PDB entry 5EEG | X-ray diffraction, 2.25 A resolution | chains A and B

# Chain A (and B)
Name: Carminomycin 4-O-methyltransferase DnrK
Organism: Streptomyces peucetius
Notes: EC 2.1.1.292; chain B of this document is another copy of the same molecule, construct and numbering; everything in this record applies to it too
Reference sequence: Q06528 (DNRK_STRPE); residue numbers follow UniProt; this construct covers 1-356
Sequence (376 residues; row label = number of the first residue in the row; numbers below 1 keep their minus sign (Met-19 is residue -19)):
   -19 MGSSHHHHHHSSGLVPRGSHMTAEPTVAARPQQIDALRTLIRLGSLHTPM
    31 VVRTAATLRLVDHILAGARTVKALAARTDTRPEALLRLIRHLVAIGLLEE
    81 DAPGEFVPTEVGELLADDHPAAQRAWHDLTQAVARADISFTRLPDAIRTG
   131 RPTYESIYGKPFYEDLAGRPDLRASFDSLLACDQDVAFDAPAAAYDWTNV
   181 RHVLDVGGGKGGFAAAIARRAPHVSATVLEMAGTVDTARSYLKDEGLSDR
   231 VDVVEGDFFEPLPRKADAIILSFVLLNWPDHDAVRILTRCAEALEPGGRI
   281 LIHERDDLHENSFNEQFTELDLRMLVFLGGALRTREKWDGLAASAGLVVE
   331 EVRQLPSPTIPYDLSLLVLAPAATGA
Disordered / not traced: -19 to 14, 336-341, 353-356 (chain B: -19 to 14, 338-342, 353-356)
Construct notes: initiating methionine (-19); expression tag (-18 to 0)
Swiss-Prot annotation at these positions:
  - binding site (S-adenosyl-L-methionine): Arg153, Gly187, Glu210, Asp237, Phe238, Ser252
  - binding site (substrate): Asp163, Asn257, Arg303

# Interface between chain A and chain B
Residue-residue contacts (125; chain A residue first):
  Ala16(A) - Val91(B)
  Ala16(A) - Leu94(B)
  Leu17(A) - Leu94(B)  hydrophobic
  Leu17(A) - Gln103(B)
  Leu20(A) - Leu77(B)  hydrophobic
  Leu20(A) - Leu94(B)  hydrophobic
  Leu20(A) - Leu95(B)  hydrophobic
  Leu20(A) - Gln103(B)
  Ile21(A) - Gln103(B)
  Ile21(A) - Glu299(B)
  Arg22(A) - Glu295(B)  salt bridge
  Leu23(A) - Thr28(B)
  Leu23(A) - Pro29(B)
  Leu23(A) - Val32(B)
  Leu23(A) - Ile75(B)
  Leu23(A) - Leu77(B)  hydrophobic
  Gly24(A) - Pro29(B)
  Gly24(A) - Val32(B)
  Gly24(A) - Arg33(B)  hydrogen bond (backbone-side chain)
  Gly24(A) - His107(B)
  Ser25(A) - Pro29(B)
  Leu26(A) - Leu26(B)  hydrophobic
  Leu26(A) - Pro29(B)  hydrophobic
  Leu26(A) - Met30(B)  hydrophobic
  Leu26(A) - Arg33(B)
  Leu26(A) - Asp117(B)
  His27(A) - Phe120(B)
  His27(A) - Glu299(B)
  Thr28(A) - Leu23(B)
  Pro29(A) - Leu23(B)
  Pro29(A) - Gly24(B)
  Pro29(A) - Ser25(B)
  Pro29(A) - Leu26(B)  hydrophobic
  Met30(A) - Leu26(B)  hydrophobic
  Met30(A) - Phe120(B)
  Met30(A) - Thr121(B)
  Met30(A) - Leu123(B)
  Val31(A) - Leu123(B)  hydrophobic
  Val31(A) - Leu302(B)  hydrophobic
  Val32(A) - Leu20(B)  hydrophobic
  Val32(A) - Leu23(B)
  Val32(A) - Gly24(B)
  Arg33(A) - Gly24(B)  hydrogen bond (side chain-backbone)
  Arg33(A) - Leu26(B)
  Thr34(A) - Leu123(B)
  Thr34(A) - Pro124(B)
  Asp59(A) - Arg128(B)
  Thr60(A) - Ile127(B)
  Arg61(A) - Ile127(B)  hydrogen bond (backbone-backbone)
  Arg61(A) - Arg128(B)  hydrogen bond (side chain-backbone)
  Arg61(A) - Thr129(B)  hydrogen bond (side chain-backbone)
  Arg61(A) - Gly130(B)
  Ala64(A) - Ala126(B)
  Ala64(A) - Ile127(B)
  Arg67(A) - Asp301(B)  salt bridge
  Arg67(A) - Leu305(B)
  Arg67(A) - Gly310(B)  hydrogen bond (side chain-backbone)
  Arg67(A) - Ala311(B)
  Leu68(A) - Leu123(B)  hydrophobic
  Arg70(A) - His289(B)  hydrogen bond
  Arg70(A) - Ser292(B)  hydrogen bond
  Arg70(A) - Phe293(B)
  Arg70(A) - Phe297(B)
  Arg70(A) - Thr298(B)
  His71(A) - Thr298(B)  hydrogen bond
  His71(A) - Leu302(B)
  Val73(A) - Phe293(B)  hydrophobic
  Ala74(A) - Phe293(B)
  Ala74(A) - Asn294(B)
  Ile75(A) - Leu23(B)
  Leu77(A) - Leu20(B)  hydrophobic
  Leu77(A) - Leu23(B)  hydrophobic
  Phe86(A) - Phe293(B)  hydrophobic
  Glu90(A) - Ala16(B)
  Val91(A) - Ala16(B)
  Val91(A) - Leu20(B)  hydrophobic
  Leu94(A) - Ala16(B)
  Leu94(A) - Leu17(B)  hydrophobic
  Leu94(A) - Leu20(B)  hydrophobic
  Leu95(A) - Leu20(B)  hydrophobic
  Gln103(A) - Leu17(B)
  Gln103(A) - Leu20(B)
  Gln103(A) - Ile21(B)
  His107(A) - Gly24(B)
  Leu109(A) - Pro124(B)  hydrophobic
  Asp117(A) - Leu26(B)
  Phe120(A) - His27(B)
  Phe120(A) - Met30(B)
  Thr121(A) - Met30(B)
  Thr121(A) - Thr121(B)
  Leu123(A) - Met30(B)
  Leu123(A) - Val31(B)  hydrophobic
  Leu123(A) - Thr34(B)
  Leu123(A) - Leu68(B)  hydrophobic
  Pro124(A) - Thr34(B)
  Pro124(A) - Leu109(B)  hydrophobic
  Ala126(A) - Ala64(B)
  Ile127(A) - Thr60(B)
  Ile127(A) - Arg61(B)  hydrogen bond (backbone-backbone)
  Ile127(A) - Ala64(B)
  Arg128(A) - Asp59(B)
  Arg128(A) - Thr60(B)
  Arg128(A) - Arg61(B)  hydrogen bond (backbone-backbone)
  Thr129(A) - Arg61(B)
  Gly130(A) - Arg61(B)
  His289(A) - Arg70(B)  hydrogen bond
  Ser292(A) - Arg70(B)  hydrogen bond
  Phe293(A) - Arg70(B)
  Phe293(A) - Val73(B)  hydrophobic
  Phe293(A) - Ala74(B)
  Phe293(A) - Phe86(B)  hydrophobic
  Asn294(A) - Ala74(B)
  Glu295(A) - Arg22(B)  salt bridge
  Glu295(A) - Ala74(B)
  Phe297(A) - Arg70(B)
  Thr298(A) - Arg70(B)
  Thr298(A) - His71(B)  hydrogen bond
  Glu299(A) - His27(B)
  Asp301(A) - Arg67(B)  salt bridge
  Leu302(A) - Val31(B)  hydrophobic
  Leu302(A) - His71(B)
  Leu305(A) - Arg67(B)
  Gly310(A) - Arg67(B)  hydrogen bond (backbone-side chain)
  Ala311(A) - Arg67(B)
  Thr314(A) - Arg70(B)
Also at the interface, not in a pair above, chain A (69 interface residues in all): Thr19, Leu38, Glu63, Leu65, Leu66, Glu80, Ala101, Ile118
Also at the interface, not in a pair above, chain B (69 interface residues in all): Thr19, Leu38, Glu63, Leu65, Leu66, Glu80, Glu90, Ala101, Ile118, Thr314

# Summary
The chain A/chain B interface involves 69 residues from each chain; the contacts include 15 hydrogen bonds and
4 salt bridges. Polar pairs include Arg22(A)-Glu295(B), Arg67(A)-Asp301(B) and Gly24(A)-Arg33(B). From
UniProt: 6 S-adenosyl-L-methionine-binding residues and 3 substrate-binding residues on chain A.
Both chains are Carminomycin 4-O-methyltransferase DnrK (Streptomyces peucetius). Entry 5EEG (Crystal
structure of carminomycin-4-O-methyltransferase DnrK in complex with tetrazole-SAH) was determined by X-ray
diffraction together with 5EEH from the same study.
